5G38 - chain A; structure by X-ray diffraction, 1.15 A resolution.

== Chain A ==
Molecule: Photosystem II manganese-stabilizing polypeptide
From: Thermosynechococcus elongatus
Notes: fragment: beta barrel domain, residues 45-272
Reference sequence: P0A432 (PSBO_SYNEL); the construct has insertions or renumbered stretches relative to UniProt, so the offset changes along the chain: 19-54 = UniProt 45-80; 57-141 = UniProt 90-174; 144-172 = UniProt 219-247; 175-190 = UniProt 257-272
Amino-acid sequence (172 residues; each row starts with the number of its first residue):
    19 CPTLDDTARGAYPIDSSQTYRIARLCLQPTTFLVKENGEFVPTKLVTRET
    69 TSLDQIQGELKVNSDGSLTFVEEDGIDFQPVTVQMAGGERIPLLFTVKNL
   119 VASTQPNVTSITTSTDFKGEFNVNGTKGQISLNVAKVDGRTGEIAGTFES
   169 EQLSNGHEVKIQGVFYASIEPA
Differences from the reference sequence: linker (55-56, 142-143, 173-174)
Cystine bridges: Cys19-Cys44
Metal / ion sites: Ca2+ site 1 near Glu57 (its only coordinating residue here); Ca2+ site 2: Thr131, Asn151, Val152

== Overview ==
The Ca2+ site 2 is built by Thr131, Asn151 and Val152.
Chain A is Photosystem II manganese-stabilizing polypeptide (Thermosynechococcus elongatus); the structure,
PsbO subunit of Photosystem II, beta barrel domain at 100K, pH 6, was determined by X-ray diffraction,
deposited together with 5G39 and 5G3A.
